2ZCY - chains C and D of the 28 polymer chains in the assembly; structure by X-ray diffraction, 2.90 A resolution.

# Chain C
Molecule: Proteasome component PRE6
From: Saccharomyces cerevisiae
Notes: EC 3.4.25.1
Reference sequence: P40303 (PSA7_YEAST); the construct lacks a stretch of the UniProt sequence and is renumbered around it, so the offset changes along the chain: 5-62 = UniProt 1-58; 63-143 = UniProt 60-140; 145-180 = UniProt 144-179; 182-203 = UniProt 184-205; 1 more segments
Sequence (254 residues; row label = number of the first residue in the row; note: 3 numbers in that range are skipped by the numbering (no residue carries them; nothing is unmodelled there); a row labelled like 18A-18D holds insertion residues (18A, then the next letters in order)):
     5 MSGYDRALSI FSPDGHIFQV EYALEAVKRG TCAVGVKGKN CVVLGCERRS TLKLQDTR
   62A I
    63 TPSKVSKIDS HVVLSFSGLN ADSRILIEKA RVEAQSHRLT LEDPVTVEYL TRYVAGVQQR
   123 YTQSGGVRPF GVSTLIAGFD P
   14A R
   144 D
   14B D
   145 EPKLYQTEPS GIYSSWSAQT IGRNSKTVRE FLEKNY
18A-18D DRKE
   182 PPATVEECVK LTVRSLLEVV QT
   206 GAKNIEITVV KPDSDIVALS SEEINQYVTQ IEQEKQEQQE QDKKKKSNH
Not modelled in the structure: 5-6, 244-254
Swiss-Prot annotation at these positions:
  - modified residue: Thr63 (Phosphothreonine)

# Chain D
Molecule: Proteasome component PUP2
From: Saccharomyces cerevisiae
Notes: EC 3.4.25.1
Reference sequence: P32379 (PSA5_YEAST); the construct lacks a stretch of the UniProt sequence and is renumbered around it, so the offset changes along the chain: 1-123 = UniProt 1-123; 125-144 = UniProt 131-150; 145-180 = UniProt 152-187; 184-202 = UniProt 191-209; 3 more segments
Sequence (260 residues; each row starts with the number of its first residue; note: 7 numbers in that range are skipped by the numbering (no residue carries them; nothing is unmodelled there); a row labelled like 12A-12G holds insertion residues (12A, then the next letters in order)):
     1 MFLTRSEYDR GVSTFSPEGR LFQVEYSLEA IKLGSTAIGI ATKEGVVLGV EKRATSPLLE
    61 SDSIEKIVEI DRHIGCAMSG LTADARSMIE HARTAAVTHN LYYDEDINVE SLTQSVCDLA
   121 LRF
12A-12G GEGASGE
   125 ERLMSRPFGV ALLIAGHDAD
   14A D
   145 GYQLFHAEPS GTFYRYNAKA IGSGSEGAQA ELLNEW
18C-18E HSS
   184 LTLKEAELLV LKILKQVME
   205 EKLDE
20A-20B NN
   210 AQLSCITKQD GFKIYDNEKT AELI
   235 KELKEKEAAE SPEEADVEMS
Not modelled in the structure: 1-8, 245-254

# How chain C and chain D interact
Contacting residue pairs (60):
  Asp9(C) - Glu12B(D)
  Ala11(C) - Val12(D)  hydrophobic
  Ala11(C) - Glu12B(D)
  Ala11(C) - Ser129(D)
  Ser13(C) - Ser129(D)
  Ser13(C) - Arg130(D)
  Ile14(C) - Asp9(D)
  Ile14(C) - Gln23(D)
  Phe15(C) - Gln23(D)
  Phe15(C) - Tyr26(D)
  Phe15(C) - Ser27(D)
  Phe15(C) - Ala30(D)  hydrophobic
  Phe15(C) - Leu81(D)  hydrophobic
  Phe15(C) - Arg130(D)
  Phe15(C) - Pro131(D)
  Phe15(C) - Gly133(D)
  Ser16(C) - Tyr26(D)
  Pro17(C) - Tyr26(D)
  Pro17(C) - Glu29(D)
  Asp18(C) - Glu29(D)
  Arg18B(C) - Pro57(D)  hydrogen bond (side chain-backbone)
  Arg18B(C) - Leu58(D)  hydrogen bond (side chain-backbone)
  Arg18B(C) - Leu59(D)  hydrogen bond (side chain-backbone)
  Arg18B(C) - Glu60(D)
  Gly19(C) - Tyr26(D)
  Gly19(C) - Glu29(D)
  Gly19(C) - Ala30(D)
  Ile21(C) - Leu81(D)  hydrophobic
  Ile21(C) - Arg130(D)
  Lys41(C) - Glu60(D)  salt bridge
  Gln121(C) - Ala83(D)
  Gln121(C) - Asp84(D)
  Thr124(C) - Arg130(D)  hydrogen bond (backbone-side chain)
  Gln125(C) - Met128(D)
  Gln125(C) - Ser129(D)  hydrogen bond (backbone-backbone)
  Gln125(C) - Arg130(D)
  Gln125(C) - Phe132(D)
  Ser126(C) - Ser129(D)  hydrogen bond (backbone-side chain)
  Gly127(C) - Ser129(D)
  Ser154(C) - Ala83(D)
  Gly155(C) - Ala83(D)
  Ile156(C) - Thr82(D)
  Ile156(C) - Ala83(D)
  Ser158(C) - Leu59(D)
  Ser158(C) - Ser63(D)
  Ser159(C) - Leu59(D)
  Ser159(C) - Glu60(D)  hydrogen bond (backbone-backbone)
  Ser159(C) - Ser63(D)  hydrogen bond (backbone-side chain)
  Trp160(C) - Ser56(D)
  Trp160(C) - Leu58(D)
  Trp160(C) - Leu59(D)
  Trp160(C) - Glu60(D)
  Ser161(C) - Leu58(D)  hydrogen bond (backbone-backbone)
  Ser161(C) - Glu60(D)  hydrogen bond (backbone-side chain)
  Ala162(C) - Leu58(D)
  Arg173(C) - Ser56(D)
  Leu176(C) - Leu58(D)  hydrophobic
  Glu177(C) - Ser56(D)  hydrogen bond
  Glu177(C) - Pro57(D)
  Glu177(C) - Leu58(D)
Interface residues without a listed pair, chain C (31 interface residues in all): Arg10, His20, Tyr180
Interface residues without a listed pair, chain D (27 interface residues in all): Leu33, Thr55, Ile64

# Summary
Chain C and chain D form an interface of 31 and 27 residues respectively; the contacts include 11 hydrogen
bonds and 1 salt bridge. Polar contacts include Lys41(C)-Glu60(D), Arg18B(C)-Pro57(D) and Arg18B(C)-Leu58(D).
Chain C is Proteasome component PRE6 and chain D is Proteasome component PUP2, both from Saccharomyces
cerevisiae; the structure, yeast 20S proteasome:syringolin A-complex, was determined by X-ray diffraction
(same publication as 3BDM).
